7PF3 - chains o and J of the 11 polymer chains in the assembly; structure by electron microscopy, 4.00 A resolution.

Chain o:
Name: Histone H3.2
Organism: Homo sapiens
UniProt: Q71DI3 (H32_HUMAN); residues 0-135 here correspond to UniProt positions 1-136 (UniProt number = residue number + 1)
Sequence (136 residues; row label = number of the first residue in the row; numbering starts at 0):
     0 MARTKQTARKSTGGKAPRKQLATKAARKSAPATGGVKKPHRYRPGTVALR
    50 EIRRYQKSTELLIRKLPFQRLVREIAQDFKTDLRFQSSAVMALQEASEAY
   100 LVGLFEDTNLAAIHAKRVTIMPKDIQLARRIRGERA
Disordered / not traced: 0-36, 134-135
Construct notes: engineered mutation Ala110 (Cys111 in Q71DI3)
Curated features (UniProtKB/Swiss-Prot):
  - modified residue: Arg2 (Asymmetric dimethylarginine), Thr3 (Phosphothreonine), Lys4 (Allysine), Gln5 (5-glutamyl dopamine), Thr6 (Phosphothreonine), Arg8 (Citrulline), Lys9 (N6,N6,N6-trimethyllysine), Ser10 (ADP-ribosylserine), Thr11 (Phosphothreonine), Lys14 (N6-(2-hydroxyisobutyryl)lysine), Arg17 (Asymmetric dimethylarginine), Lys18 (N6-(2-hydroxyisobutyryl)lysine), Lys23 (N6-(2-hydroxyisobutyryl)lysine), Arg26 (Citrulline), Lys27 (N6,N6,N6-trimethyllysine), Ser28 (ADP-ribosylserine), Lys36 (N6,N6,N6-trimethyllysine), Lys37 (N6-methyllysine), Tyr41 (Phosphotyrosine), Lys56 (N6,N6,N6-trimethyllysine) and 8 more in UniProt
  - lipidation: Lys18 (N6-decanoyllysine)

Chain J:
Molecule: 167-nt DNA strand
Organism: synthetic construct
Sequence (167 nucleotides; each row starts with the number of its first residue):
    11 TACTTACATGACAGGATGTATATATCTGACACGTGCCTGGAGACTAGGGA
    61 GTAATCCCCTTGGCGGTTAAAACGCGGGGGACAGCGCGTACGTGCGTTTA
   111 AGCGGTGCTAGAGCTGTCTACGACCAATTGAGCGGCCTCGGCACCGGGAT
   161 TCTCCAGGCGGCCAGTG

Chain o / chain J interface:
Contacting residue pairs (26; chain o residue first):
  Lys37(o) with DA166(J), salt bridge to the phosphate
  Arg40(o) with DG86(J), base contact; DC164(J), phosphate contact
  Tyr41(o) with DC164(J), phosphate contact
  Arg42(o) with DG89(J), salt bridge to the phosphate; DC164(J), salt bridge to the phosphate; DC165(J), phosphate contact
  Thr45(o) with DT163(J), phosphate contact; DC164(J), hydrogen bond to the phosphate
  Arg63(o) with DA80(J), phosphate contact; DA81(J), salt bridge to the phosphate
  Arg72(o) with DT71(J), salt bridge to the phosphate
  Arg83(o) with DT70(J), base contact; DT71(J), hydrogen bond to the sugar
  Phe84(o) with DT70(J), phosphate contact; DT71(J), hydrogen bond to the phosphate
  Gln85(o) with DT70(J), phosphate contact
  Ser86(o) with DT70(J), phosphate contact
  Arg116(o) with DA91(J), phosphate contact; DC92(J), salt bridge to the phosphate
  Val117(o) with DG90(J), sugar contact; DA91(J), hydrogen bond to the phosphate
  Thr118(o) with DG90(J), phosphate contact; DA91(J), hydrogen bond to the phosphate
  Met120(o) with DA91(J), phosphate contact; DC92(J), phosphate contact
Other interface residues (no listed pair), chain o (17 interface residues in all): Pro43, Lys115

Summary:
The interface between chain o and chain J involves 17 residues on one side and 13 on the other; the contacts
include 5 hydrogen bonds and 6 salt bridges. Among the polar pairs are Arg83(o)-DT71(J), Thr45(o)-DC164(J) and
Phe84(o)-DT71(J).
Chain o is Histone H3.2 (Homo sapiens) and chain J is a 167-nt DNA strand (synthetic construct); the
structure, Nucleosome 4 of the 4x187 nucleosome array containing H1, was determined by electron microscopy,
deposited together with 7PET, 7PEU, 7PEV, 7PEW, 7PEX, 7PEY and 16 further entries.
